Entry 1STR (X-ray diffraction, 1.80 A resolution); this record covers chains B and M of the 4 polymer chains in the assembly.

== Chain B ==
Protein: Streptavidin
Source organism: Streptomyces avidinii
UniProt: P22629 (SAV_STRAV); residues 13-135 here correspond to UniProt positions 37-159 (UniProt number = residue number + 24)
Chain sequence (123 residues; row label = number of the first residue in the row):
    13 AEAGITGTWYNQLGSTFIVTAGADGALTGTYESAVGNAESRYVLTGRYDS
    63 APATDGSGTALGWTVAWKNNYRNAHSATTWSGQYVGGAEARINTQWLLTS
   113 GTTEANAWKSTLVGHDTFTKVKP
UniProt features mapped onto this chain:
  - motif: Arg-59 to Asp-61 (Cell attachment site)
  - binding site (biotin): Tyr-43, Tyr-54, Trp-92, Trp-108, Trp-120

== Chain M ==
Protein: Ac-chpqnt-NH2
Chain sequence (8 residues; row label = number of the first residue in the row; numbering starts at 0):
     0 XCHPQNTX
Modified / non-standard residues: ACE (acetyl group) at position 0; NH2 (amino group) at position 7

== Interface between chain B and chain M ==
Residue-residue contacts - 20 pairs, chain B then chain M:
  Asn-23(B) / Asn-5(M)
  Leu-25(B) / Asn-5(M)
  Ser-27(B) / Gln-4(M)  hydrogen bond (side chain-backbone)
  Ser-27(B) / Asn-5(M)
  Tyr-43(B) / Gln-4(M)
  Ser-45(B) / Pro-3(M)  hydrogen bond (side chain-backbone)
  Ser-45(B) / Gln-4(M)
  Ser-45(B) / Asn-5(M)
  Ser-45(B) / Thr-6(M)
  Tyr-54(B) / Pro-3(M)
  Trp-79(B) / His-2(M)
  Trp-79(B) / Pro-3(M)  hydrophobic
  Trp-79(B) / Gln-4(M)
  Ala-86(B) / His-2(M)
  Ser-88(B) / His-2(M)  hydrogen bond
  Thr-90(B) / Gln-4(M)  hydrogen bond
  Trp-92(B) / Gln-4(M)
  Trp-108(B) / Gln-4(M)
  Leu-110(B) / His-2(M)
  Leu-110(B) / Gln-4(M)
Other interface residues (no listed pair), chain B (14 interface residues in all): Asp-128

== In short ==
14 residues of chain B face 5 of chain M across their interface; the contacts include 4 hydrogen bonds. Among
the polar pairs are Ser-27(B)/Gln-4(M), Ser-45(B)/Pro-3(M) and Ser-88(B)/His-2(M). From UniProt: 5
biotin-binding residues on chain B.
Chain B is Streptavidin (Streptomyces avidinii) and chain M is Ac-chpqnt-NH2; the structure, Streptavidin
dimerized by disulfide-bonded peptide ac-chpqnt-NH2 dimer, was determined by X-ray diffraction (same
publication as 1STS).
